6DP4 - chains A and C of the 4 polymer chains in the assembly; structure by X-ray diffraction, 1.37 A resolution.

# Chain A
Molecule: Ribonuclease H
Organism: Bacillus halodurans
Notes: EC 3.1.26.4; fragment: Catalytic Domain residues 59-196
UniProt: Q9KEI9 (RNH1_BACHD); residue numbers follow UniProt; this construct covers 59-196
Chain sequence (142 residues; each row starts with the number of its first residue):
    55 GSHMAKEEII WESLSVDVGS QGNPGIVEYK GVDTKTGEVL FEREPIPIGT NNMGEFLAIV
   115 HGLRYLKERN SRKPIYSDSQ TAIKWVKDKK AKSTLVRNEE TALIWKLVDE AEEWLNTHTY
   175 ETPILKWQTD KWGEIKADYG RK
Not modelled in the structure: 55-60
Construct notes: expression tag (55-58)
Ion coordination: Mg2+ site 1: Asp71, Asp192 (shared with 1 residue of chain b); Mg2+ site 2: Asp71, Glu109, Asp132 (shared with 1 residue of chain B; 1 residue of chain b); K+ site 1: Glu188 (shared with 1 residue of chain b); K+ site 2: Asp192 (shared with 1 residue of chain b)
UniProt features mapped onto this chain:
  - binding site (Mg(2+)): Asp71, Glu109, Asp132, Asp192
  - mutagenesis: Glu109 (E109Q: Loss of activity), Asp132 (D132N: Loss of activity), Glu188 (E188A: Strongly reduces activity; E188Q: No effect), Asp192 (D192N: Strongly reduced activity with manganese. Loss of activity with magnesium)

# Chain C
Molecule: 6-nt DNA strand
Sequence (6 nucleotides; each row starts with the number of its first residue):
     1 CGATGT
Ion coordination: K+ near DG5 (its only coordinating residue here)

# Interface between chain A and chain C
Pairs across the interface (20; chain A residue first):
  Asn77(A) - DA3(C)  hydrogen bond to the base
  Asn77(A) - DT4(C)  hydrogen bond to the sugar
  Pro78(A) - DA3(C)  phosphate contact
  Pro78(A) - DT4(C)  phosphate contact
  Thr104(A) - DT4(C)  phosphate contact
  Thr104(A) - DG5(C)  hydrogen bond to the phosphate
  Asn105(A) - DT4(C)  hydrogen bond to the base
  Asn106(A) - DT4(C)  hydrogen bond to the base
  Asn106(A) - DG5(C)  hydrogen bond to the sugar
  Met107(A) - DG5(C)  phosphate contact
  Gln134(A) - DG5(C)  base contact
  Gln134(A) - DT6(C)  base contact
  Thr135(A) - DG5(C)  sugar contact
  Lys138(A) - DT6(C)  phosphate contact
  Trp139(A) - DG5(C)  phosphate contact
  Trp139(A) - DT6(C)  hydrogen bond to the phosphate
  Lys146(A) - DT6(C)  salt bridge to the phosphate
  Ser147(A) - DG5(C)  hydrogen bond to the phosphate
  Thr148(A) - DG5(C)  hydrogen bond to the phosphate
  Leu149(A) - DG5(C)  phosphate contact
Other interface residues (no listed pair), chain C (5 interface residues in all): DG2

# In short
Chain A and chain C form an interface of 14 and 5 residues respectively, with 9 hydrogen bonds and 1 salt
bridge. Among the polar pairs are Asn77(A)-DA3(C), Asn105(A)-DT4(C) and Asn106(A)-DT4(C). Curated annotation
(UniProt) lists 4 Mg2+-binding residues and 4 mutagenesis sites on chain A.
Here chain A is Ribonuclease H (Bacillus halodurans) and chain C is a 6-nt DNA strand. Entry 6DP4 (Crystal
Structure of Bacillus Halodurans Ribonuclease H1 in Complex with an RNA/DNA Hybrid: Reaction in 20 ...) was
determined by X-ray diffraction, deposited together with 6DMN, 6DMV, 6DO8, 6DO9, 6DOA, 6DOB and 46 further
entries.
